PDB entry 7S2T | electron microscopy, 3.45 A resolution | chains A and B of the 6 polymer chains in the assembly

Chain A (and B):
Protein: EncA
Organism: Myxococcus xanthus
Notes: chain B of this document is another copy of the same molecule, construct and numbering; everything in this record applies to it too
UniProt: Q1D6H4 (Q1D6H4_MYXXD); residues -7 to 286 here correspond to UniProt positions 1-294 (UniProt number = residue number + 8)
Sequence (301 residues; each row starts with the number of its first residue; numbers below 1 keep their minus sign (Met-14 is residue -14)):
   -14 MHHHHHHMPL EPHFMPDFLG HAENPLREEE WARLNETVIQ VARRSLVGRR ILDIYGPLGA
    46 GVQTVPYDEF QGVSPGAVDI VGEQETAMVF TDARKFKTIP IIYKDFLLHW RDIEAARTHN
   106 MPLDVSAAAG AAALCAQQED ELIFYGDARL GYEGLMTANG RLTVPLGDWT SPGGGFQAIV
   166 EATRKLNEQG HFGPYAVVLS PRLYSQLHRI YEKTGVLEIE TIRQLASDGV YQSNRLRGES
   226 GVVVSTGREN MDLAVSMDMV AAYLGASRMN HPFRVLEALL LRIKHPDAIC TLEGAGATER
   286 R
Disordered / not traced: -14 to 2, 278-286 (chain B: -14 to 7, 278-286)
Construct notes: initiating methionine (-14); expression tag (-13 to -8)

How chain A and chain B interact:
Pairs across the interface - 6 pairs, chain A then chain B:
  Leu92(A) with Glu68(B)
  His94(A) with Val66(B), hydrogen bond (side chain-backbone)
  Arg96(A) with Ile65(B)
  Arg253(A) with Glu68(B); Glu70(B)
  Asn255(A) with Glu68(B), hydrogen bond
Also at the interface, not in a pair above, chain B (5 interface residues in all): Gly67

Summary:
Chain A and chain B each contribute 5 residues to their interface, with 2 hydrogen bonds. Among the polar
pairs are His94(A)-Val66(B) and Asn255(A)-Glu68(B).
Both chains are EncA (Myxococcus xanthus). Entry 7S2T (M. xanthus encapsulin EncA bound to EncB targeting
peptide) was determined by electron microscopy together with 7S4Q from the same study.
